5OPW - chains B and K of the 14 polymer chains in the assembly; structure by X-ray diffraction, 3.19 A resolution.

# Chain B (and K)
Molecule: 60 kDa chaperonin
Organism: Escherichia coli (strain K12)
Notes: fragment: GroEL; chain K of this document is another copy of the same molecule, construct and numbering; everything in this record applies to it too
UniProt: P0A6F5 (CH60_ECOLI); residues 2-548 here = UniProt positions 2-548
Amino-acid sequence (547 residues; each row starts with the number of its first residue):
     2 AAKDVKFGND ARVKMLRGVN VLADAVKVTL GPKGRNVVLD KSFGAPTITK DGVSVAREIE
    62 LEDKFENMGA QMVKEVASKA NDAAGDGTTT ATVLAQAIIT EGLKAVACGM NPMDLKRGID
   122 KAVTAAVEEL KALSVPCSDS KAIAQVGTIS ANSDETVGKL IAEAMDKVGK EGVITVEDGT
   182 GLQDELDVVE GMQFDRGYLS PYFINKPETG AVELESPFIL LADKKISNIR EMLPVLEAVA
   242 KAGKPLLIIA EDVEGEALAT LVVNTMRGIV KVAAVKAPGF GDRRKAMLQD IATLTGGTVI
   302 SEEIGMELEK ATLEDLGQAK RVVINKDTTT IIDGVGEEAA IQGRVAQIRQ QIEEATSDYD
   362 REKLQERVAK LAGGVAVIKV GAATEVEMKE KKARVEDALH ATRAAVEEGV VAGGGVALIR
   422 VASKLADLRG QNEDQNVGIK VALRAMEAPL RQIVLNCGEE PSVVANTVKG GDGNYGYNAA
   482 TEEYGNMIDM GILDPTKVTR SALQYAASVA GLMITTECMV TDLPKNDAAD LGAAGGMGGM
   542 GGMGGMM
Unresolved in the structure: 526-548
Sequence notes: engineered mutation Cys109 (Ala in P0A6F5)
What the authors report for this chain:
  - mutagenesis - A109C: unchanged binding to non-native SP

# Chain B / chain K interface
Contacting residue pairs (9; chain B residue first):
  Arg452(B) with Glu461(K), salt bridge
  Glu461(B) with Arg452(K), salt bridge; Ser463(K)
  Ser463(B) with Glu461(K), hydrogen bond; Ser463(K); Val464(K)
  Val464(B) with Ser463(K); Asn467(K)
  Asn467(B) with Val464(K)

# Overview
Chain B and chain K each contribute 5 residues to their interface; the contacts include 1 hydrogen bond and 2
salt bridges. Polar pairs include Arg452(B)-Glu461(K) and Ser463(B)-Glu461(K). The paper reports that A109C of
chain B leaves binding to non-native SP unchanged.
Chain B and chain K are both 60 kDa chaperonin (Escherichia coli (strain K12)); the structure, Crystal
structure of the GroEL mutant A109C, was determined by X-ray diffraction, deposited together with 5OPX.
